PDB entry 4JOP | X-ray diffraction, 1.80 A resolution | chains A and C

# Chain A
Name: Golgi-associated PDZ and coiled-coil motif-containing protein
Source organism: Homo sapiens
Notes: fragment: CAl PDZ domain
UniProt: Q9HD26 (GOPC_HUMAN); residue numbers follow UniProt; this construct covers 284-370
Sequence (87 residues; each row starts with the number of its first residue):
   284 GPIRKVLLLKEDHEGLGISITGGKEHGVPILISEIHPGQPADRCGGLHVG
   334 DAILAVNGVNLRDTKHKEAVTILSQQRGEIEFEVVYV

# Chain C
Name: Protein E6
Notes: fragment: HPV16 E6 peptide
UniProt: P03126 (VE6_HPV16); residues 4-10 here correspond to UniProt positions 152-158 (UniProt number = residue number + 148)
Sequence (7 residues; each row starts with the number of its first residue):
     4 TRRETQL

# How chain A and chain C interact
Residue-residue contacts - 22 pairs, chain A then chain C:
  Gly298(A) - Leu10(C)
  Leu299(A) - Leu10(C)  hydrogen bond (backbone-backbone)
  Gly300(A) - Leu10(C)  hydrogen bond (backbone-backbone)
  Ile301(A) - Gln9(C)
  Ile301(A) - Leu10(C)  hydrogen bond (backbone-backbone)
  Ser302(A) - Glu7(C)
  Ser302(A) - Thr8(C)
  Ser302(A) - Gln9(C)
  Ile303(A) - Glu7(C)
  Ile303(A) - Thr8(C)  hydrogen bond (backbone-backbone)
  Ile303(A) - Leu10(C)  hydrophobic
  Thr304(A) - Arg6(C)
  Thr304(A) - Glu7(C)
  His309(A) - Arg6(C)
  Ser316(A) - Glu7(C)  hydrogen bond
  Glu317(A) - Glu7(C)
  His319(A) - Gln9(C)  hydrogen bond
  His349(A) - Arg6(C)
  His349(A) - Thr8(C)  hydrogen bond
  Val353(A) - Thr8(C)
  Val353(A) - Leu10(C)  hydrophobic
  Leu356(A) - Leu10(C)  hydrophobic
Interface residues without a listed pair, chain A (15 interface residues in all): Gly305
Interface residues without a listed pair, chain C (6 interface residues in all): Arg5
The authors on this interface:
  - residue pairs: Leu299(A)-Leu10(C) (hydrogen bond), Gly300(A)-Leu10(C) (hydrogen bond), His349(A)-Thr8(C) (hydrogen bond)

# In short
15 residues of chain A face 6 of chain C across their interface; the contacts include 7 hydrogen bonds. Polar
pairs include Leu299(A)-Leu10(C), Ser316(A)-Glu7(C) and His319(A)-Gln9(C). The paper describes hydrogen bonds
between Leu299(A) and Leu10(C), Gly300(A) and Leu10(C) and His349(A) and Thr8(C).
Here chain A is Golgi-associated PDZ and coiled-coil motif-containing protein (Homo sapiens) and chain C is
Protein E6. Entry 4JOP (CFTR Associated Ligand (CAL) PDZ bound to HPV16 E6 oncoprotein C-terminal peptide
(TRRETQL)) was determined by X-ray diffraction, deposited together with 4JOE, 4JOF, 4JOG, 4JOH, 4JOJ, 4JOK and
5 further entries.
